8JFU - chains B and F of the 4 polymer chains in the assembly; structure by X-ray diffraction, 3.15 A resolution.

== Chain B ==
Protein: AcrIIA15
Organism: Staphylococcus delphini
Chain sequence (171 residues; numbered 0 to 170; the number before each row is that of its first residue; numbering starts at 0):
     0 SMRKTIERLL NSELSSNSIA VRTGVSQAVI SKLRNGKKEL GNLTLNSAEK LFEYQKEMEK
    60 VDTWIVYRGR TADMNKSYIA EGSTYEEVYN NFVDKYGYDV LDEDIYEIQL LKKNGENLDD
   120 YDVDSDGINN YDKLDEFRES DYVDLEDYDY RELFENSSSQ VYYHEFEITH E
From the paper describing this entry:
  - binding site for the 19-nt DNA strand: Gln-26, Lys-31
  - binding site for the 19-nt DNA strand: Ser-25
  - mutagenesis - R2A, S25A, Q26A: decreased binding to the 19-nt DNA strand
  - mutagenesis - R2A/L44A, K31A, K37A, L44A: abolished binding to the 19-nt DNA strand
  - mutagenesis - R2A, S25A, Q26A: decreased binding to DNA
  - mutagenesis - K31A, K37A, L44A: abolished binding to DNA
  - mutagenesis - R2A/L44A, L44A: abolished binding to another copy of this molecule

== Chain F ==
Molecule: 19-nt DNA strand
Sequence (19 nucleotides; row label = number of the first residue in the row):
     2 TCTATGACAT TTGTCATAA

== How chain B and chain F interact ==
Contacting residue pairs - 15 pairs, chain B then chain F:
  Ser-25(B) with DT15(F), base contact; DC16(F), hydrogen bond to the base
  Gln-26(B) with DA17(F), base contact
  Ala-27(B) with DC16(F), base contact
  Val-28(B) with DG14(F), phosphate contact; DT15(F), base contact
  Lys-37(B) with DT13(F), salt bridge to the phosphate
  Glu-38(B) with DT13(F), phosphate contact
  Asn-41(B) with DT12(F), phosphate contact; DT13(F), sugar contact
  Leu-42(B) with DT13(F), phosphate contact; DG14(F), phosphate contact
  Thr-43(B) with DT13(F), phosphate contact; DG14(F), hydrogen bond to the phosphate
  Ser-46(B) with DG14(F), hydrogen bond to the phosphate
Other interface residues (no listed pair), chain B (12 interface residues in all): Gly-23, Lys-49

== Summary ==
The interface between chain B and chain F involves 12 residues on one side and 6 on the other, with 3 hydrogen
bonds and 1 salt bridge. Among the polar pairs are Ser-25(B)/DC16(F), Thr-43(B)/DG14(F) and Ser-46(B)/DG14(F).
The paper reports a binding site for the 19-nt DNA strand at Gln-26(B), Lys-31(B) and Ser-25(B); R2A/L44A,
K31A and K37A of chain B, among others, abolish binding to the 19-nt DNA strand; 7 substitutions were tested
in all.
Here chain B is AcrIIA15 (Staphylococcus delphini) and chain F is a 19-nt DNA strand. Entry 8JFU (AcrIIA15 in
complex with palindromic DNA substrate) was determined by X-ray diffraction together with 8JFO, 8JFR, 8JFT and
8JG9 from the same study.
